Entry 4ND8 (X-ray diffraction, 2.00 A resolution); this record covers chains B and D of the 4 polymer chains in the assembly.

[Chain B (and D)]
Molecule: Nitrogenase molybdenum-iron protein beta chain
Organism: Azotobacter vinelandii
Notes: EC 1.18.6.1; chain D of this document is another copy of the same molecule, construct and numbering; everything in this record applies to it too
UniProtKB: P07329 (NIFK_AZOVI); residue numbers follow UniProt; this construct covers 1-523
Amino-acid sequence (523 residues; each row starts with the number of its first residue):
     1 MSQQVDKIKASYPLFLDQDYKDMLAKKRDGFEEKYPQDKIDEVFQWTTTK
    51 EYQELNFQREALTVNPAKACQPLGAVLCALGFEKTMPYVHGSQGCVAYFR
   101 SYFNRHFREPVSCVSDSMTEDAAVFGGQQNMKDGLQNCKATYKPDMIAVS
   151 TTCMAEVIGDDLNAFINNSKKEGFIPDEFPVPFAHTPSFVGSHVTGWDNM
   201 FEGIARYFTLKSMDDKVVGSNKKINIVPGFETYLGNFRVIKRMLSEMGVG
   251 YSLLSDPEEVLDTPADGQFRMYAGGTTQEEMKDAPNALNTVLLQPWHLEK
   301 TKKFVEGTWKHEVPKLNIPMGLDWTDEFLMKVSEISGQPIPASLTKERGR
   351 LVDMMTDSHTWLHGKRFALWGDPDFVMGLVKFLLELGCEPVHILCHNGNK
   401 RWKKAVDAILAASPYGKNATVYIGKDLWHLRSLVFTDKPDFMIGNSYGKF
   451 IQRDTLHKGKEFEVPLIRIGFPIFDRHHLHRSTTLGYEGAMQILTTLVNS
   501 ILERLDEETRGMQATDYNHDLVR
Not modelled in the structure: 1
Bound ions: fe(8)-S(7) cluster, oxidized Fe: Cys-70, Cys-95, Cys-153, Ser-188 (shared with 3 residues of chain A); Fe ion site 1: Arg-108 (shared with Asp-353(D), Asp-357(D) of chain D); Fe ion site 2: Asp-353, Asp-357 (shared with Arg-108(D) of chain D)
Residues lining bound ligands: fe(8)-S(7) cluster, oxidized (1CL): Cys-70, Pro-72, Ser-92, Gly-94, Cys-95, Tyr-98, Phe-99, Thr-152, Cys-153, Ser-188
Curated features (UniProtKB/Swiss-Prot):
  - binding site ([8Fe-7S] cluster): Cys-70, Cys-95, Cys-153, Ser-188

[Chain B / chain D interface]
Contacting residue pairs - 130 pairs, chain B then chain D:
  Ser-11(B) / Tyr-517(D)  hydrogen bond (backbone-side chain)
  Ser-11(B) / Asn-518(D)
  Tyr-12(B) / Leu-505(D)  hydrophobic
  Tyr-12(B) / Glu-508(D)  hydrogen bond
  Tyr-12(B) / Thr-515(D)
  Tyr-12(B) / Tyr-517(D)
  Tyr-12(B) / Asn-518(D)
  Phe-15(B) / Tyr-517(D)
  Leu-16(B) / Ala-514(D)
  Lys-34(B) / Gln-513(D)  hydrogen bond
  Gln-37(B) / Gln-513(D)  hydrogen bond
  Arg-105(B) / Val-522(D)
  Arg-108(B) / Asp-357(D)
  Arg-108(B) / Arg-523(D)  hydrogen bond (side chain-backbone)
  Glu-109(B) / Asp-353(D)
  Arg-238(B) / Arg-350(D)
  Glu-259(B) / Lys-346(D)  salt bridge
  Glu-259(B) / Arg-350(D)  salt bridge
  Asp-262(B) / Arg-350(D)  salt bridge
  Pro-264(B) / Lys-346(D)
  Pro-264(B) / Gly-349(D)
  Ala-265(B) / Gly-349(D)  hydrogen bond (backbone-backbone)
  Ala-265(B) / Val-352(D)
  Ala-265(B) / Asp-353(D)
  Lys-346(B) / Glu-259(D)  salt bridge
  Lys-346(B) / Pro-264(D)
  Gly-349(B) / Pro-264(D)
  Gly-349(B) / Ala-265(D)  hydrogen bond (backbone-backbone)
  Arg-350(B) / Arg-238(D)
  Arg-350(B) / Glu-259(D)  salt bridge
  Arg-350(B) / Asp-262(D)  salt bridge
  Val-352(B) / Ala-265(D)
  Asp-353(B) / Glu-109(D)
  Asp-353(B) / Ala-265(D)
  Met-354(B) / His-478(D)
  Met-354(B) / Arg-481(D)
  Asp-357(B) / Arg-108(D)
  Asp-357(B) / His-477(D)
  Asp-357(B) / His-478(D)
  Ser-358(B) / His-477(D)  hydrogen bond
  Ser-358(B) / His-478(D)  hydrogen bond
  Trp-361(B) / His-477(D)
  Ser-446(B) / Leu-521(D)
  Tyr-447(B) / Leu-521(D)  hydrophobic
  Lys-449(B) / Asp-506(D)  salt bridge
  Lys-449(B) / His-519(D)
  Lys-449(B) / Asp-520(D)  hydrogen bond (side chain-backbone)
  Phe-450(B) / His-519(D)
  Phe-450(B) / Leu-521(D)  hydrophobic
  Gln-452(B) / Arg-510(D)
  Arg-453(B) / Arg-510(D)
  Arg-453(B) / Met-512(D)
  Arg-453(B) / Asp-516(D)
  Asp-454(B) / Met-512(D)
  Leu-456(B) / Arg-510(D)
  His-457(B) / Met-512(D)
  Glu-463(B) / Arg-510(D)  salt bridge
  Arg-468(B) / Asp-506(D)  salt bridge
  Phe-474(B) / Leu-521(D)
  Phe-474(B) / Val-522(D)
  Phe-474(B) / Arg-523(D)  hydrogen bond (backbone-backbone)
  Asp-475(B) / Leu-502(D)
  Asp-475(B) / Asp-506(D)
  Asp-475(B) / Leu-521(D)  hydrogen bond (backbone-backbone)
  Asp-475(B) / Arg-523(D)
  Arg-476(B) / Asn-499(D)
  Arg-476(B) / Glu-503(D)
  Arg-476(B) / Asp-506(D)  salt bridge
  His-477(B) / Asp-357(D)
  His-477(B) / Ser-358(D)  hydrogen bond
  His-477(B) / Trp-361(D)
  His-477(B) / Thr-495(D)
  His-477(B) / Val-498(D)
  His-477(B) / Asn-499(D)  hydrogen bond (backbone-side chain)
  His-477(B) / Leu-502(D)
  His-477(B) / Arg-523(D)  hydrogen bond (side chain-backbone)
  His-478(B) / Met-354(D)
  His-478(B) / Asp-357(D)
  His-478(B) / Ser-358(D)  hydrogen bond
  His-478(B) / Leu-494(D)
  His-478(B) / Thr-495(D)
  Leu-479(B) / Asn-499(D)
  Arg-481(B) / Met-354(D)
  Arg-481(B) / Met-491(D)
  Met-491(B) / Arg-481(D)
  Leu-494(B) / His-478(D)
  Thr-495(B) / His-477(D)
  Thr-495(B) / His-478(D)
  Val-498(B) / His-477(D)
  Asn-499(B) / Arg-476(D)
  Asn-499(B) / His-477(D)  hydrogen bond (side chain-backbone)
  Asn-499(B) / Leu-479(D)
  Leu-502(B) / Asp-475(D)
  Leu-502(B) / Arg-476(D)
  Leu-502(B) / His-477(D)
  Glu-503(B) / Arg-476(D)
  Asp-506(B) / Lys-449(D)  salt bridge
  Asp-506(B) / Arg-468(D)  salt bridge
  Asp-506(B) / Asp-475(D)
  Asp-506(B) / Arg-476(D)  salt bridge
  Glu-508(B) / Tyr-12(D)  hydrogen bond
  Arg-510(B) / Gln-452(D)
  Arg-510(B) / Arg-453(D)
  Arg-510(B) / Leu-456(D)
  Arg-510(B) / Glu-463(D)  salt bridge
  Met-512(B) / Arg-453(D)
  Met-512(B) / Asp-454(D)
  Met-512(B) / His-457(D)
  Gln-513(B) / Lys-34(D)  hydrogen bond
  Gln-513(B) / Gln-37(D)  hydrogen bond
  Asp-516(B) / Arg-453(D)
  Tyr-517(B) / Ser-11(D)  hydrogen bond (side chain-backbone)
  Tyr-517(B) / Tyr-12(D)
  Tyr-517(B) / Phe-15(D)
  Asn-518(B) / Ser-11(D)
  Asn-518(B) / Tyr-12(D)
  His-519(B) / Lys-449(D)
  His-519(B) / Phe-450(D)
  Asp-520(B) / Lys-449(D)  hydrogen bond (backbone-side chain)
  Leu-521(B) / Ser-446(D)
  Leu-521(B) / Tyr-447(D)  hydrophobic
  Leu-521(B) / Phe-450(D)  hydrophobic
  Leu-521(B) / Phe-474(D)
  Leu-521(B) / Asp-475(D)
  Val-522(B) / Arg-105(D)
  Val-522(B) / Phe-474(D)
  Arg-523(B) / Arg-108(D)  hydrogen bond (backbone-side chain)
  Arg-523(B) / Phe-474(D)  hydrogen bond (backbone-backbone)
  Arg-523(B) / Asp-475(D)
  Arg-523(B) / His-477(D)  hydrogen bond (backbone-side chain)
Also at the interface, not in a pair above, chain B (68 interface residues in all): Pro-13, Glu-258, Thr-263, Leu-505, Thr-509, Ala-514, Thr-515
Also at the interface, not in a pair above, chain D (69 interface residues in all): Pro-13, Leu-16, Ile-40, Phe-44, Thr-263, Thr-509

[Summary]
The interface between chain B and chain D involves 68 residues on one side and 69 on the other, with 25
hydrogen bonds and 14 salt bridges. Polar pairs include Glu-259(B)/Lys-346(D), Glu-259(B)/Arg-350(D) and
Asp-262(B)/Arg-350(D). Ligands of chain B: fe(8)-S(7) cluster, oxidized.
Chain B and chain D are both Nitrogenase molybdenum-iron protein beta chain (Azotobacter vinelandii); the
structure, Av Nitrogenase MoFe Protein High pH Form, was determined by X-ray diffraction.
